3D9F - chains A and C of the 4 polymer chains in the assembly; structure by X-ray diffraction, 2.20 A resolution.

[Chain A (and C)]
Protein: Nitroalkane oxidase
Organism: Fusarium oxysporum
Notes: EC 1.7.3.1; chain C of this document is another copy of the same molecule, construct and numbering; everything in this record applies to it too
Reference sequence: Q8X1D8 (Q8X1D8_FUSOX); residue numbers follow UniProt; this construct covers 2-439
Sequence (438 residues; row label = number of the first residue in the row):
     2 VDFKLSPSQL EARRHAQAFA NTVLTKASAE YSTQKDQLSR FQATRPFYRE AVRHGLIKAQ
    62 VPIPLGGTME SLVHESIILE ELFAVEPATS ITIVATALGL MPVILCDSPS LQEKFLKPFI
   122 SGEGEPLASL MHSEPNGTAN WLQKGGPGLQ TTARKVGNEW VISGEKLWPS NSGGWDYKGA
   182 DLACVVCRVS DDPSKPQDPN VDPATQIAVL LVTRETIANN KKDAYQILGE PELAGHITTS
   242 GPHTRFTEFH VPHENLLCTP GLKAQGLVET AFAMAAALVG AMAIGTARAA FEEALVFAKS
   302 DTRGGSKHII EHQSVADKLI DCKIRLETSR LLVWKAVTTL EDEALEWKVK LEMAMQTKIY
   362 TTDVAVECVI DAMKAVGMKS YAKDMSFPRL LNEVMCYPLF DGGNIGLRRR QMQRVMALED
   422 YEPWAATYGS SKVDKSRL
Not modelled in the structure: 433-439 (chain C: 432-439)
Construct notes: engineered mutation Ala-276 (Ser in Q8X1D8)
Curated features (UniProtKB/Swiss-Prot):
  - active site: Asp-402 (Proton acceptor)
  - binding site (FAD): Leu-131 to Ser-134, Thr-139 to Asn-141, Trp-169 to Ser-171, Arg-304, His-313, Gln-314, Lys-375 to Met-379, Leu-400 to Gly-404
  - mutagenesis: Asp-402 (D402E: Decreases enzyme activity about twentyfold; D402N: Almost abolishes enzyme activity towards neutral nitroethane, but retains activity towards anionic nitroethane), Arg-409 (R409K: Reduces catalytic activity)

[How chain A and chain C interact]
Pairs across the interface - 120 pairs, chain A then chain C:
  Val-2(A) / Asp-3(C)
  Val-2(A) / Lys-5(C)
  Val-2(A) / Leu-6(C)  hydrophobic
  Asp-3(A) / Val-2(C)
  Asp-3(A) / Asp-3(C)  hydrogen bond (backbone-backbone)
  Phe-4(A) / Val-2(C)
  Phe-4(A) / Phe-4(C)  hydrophobic
  Phe-4(A) / Trp-335(C)
  Phe-4(A) / Lys-336(C)
  Phe-4(A) / Thr-339(C)
  Lys-5(A) / Val-2(C)
  Leu-6(A) / Val-2(C)  hydrophobic
  Leu-6(A) / Thr-428(C)
  Leu-6(A) / Tyr-429(C)  hydrophobic
  Leu-11(A) / Tyr-429(C)
  Arg-14(A) / Tyr-429(C)
  Glu-81(A) / Tyr-429(C)  hydrogen bond
  Arg-289(A) / Trp-425(C)
  Phe-292(A) / Trp-425(C)  hydrophobic
  Glu-293(A) / Trp-425(C)  hydrogen bond
  Leu-296(A) / Tyr-422(C)  hydrophobic
  Lys-300(A) / Met-417(C)  hydrogen bond (side chain-backbone)
  Lys-300(A) / Ala-418(C)  hydrogen bond (side chain-backbone)
  Lys-300(A) / Leu-419(C)  hydrogen bond (side chain-backbone)
  Ile-311(A) / Gln-414(C)  hydrogen bond (backbone-side chain)
  Ile-311(A) / Met-417(C)
  Ile-311(A) / Ala-418(C)  hydrophobic
  Glu-312(A) / Gln-414(C)  hydrogen bond (backbone-side chain)
  Glu-312(A) / Ala-418(C)
  His-313(A) / Gln-414(C)
  Gln-314(A) / Arg-411(C)
  Gln-314(A) / Gln-414(C)
  Ala-317(A) / Gln-414(C)
  Asp-318(A) / Arg-410(C)  salt bridge
  Asp-318(A) / Arg-411(C)  salt bridge
  Leu-320(A) / Met-417(C)  hydrophobic
  Ile-321(A) / Arg-410(C)
  Ile-321(A) / Met-413(C)  hydrophobic
  Ile-321(A) / Met-417(C)  hydrophobic
  Asp-322(A) / Arg-410(C)  salt bridge
  Lys-324(A) / Glu-353(C)  salt bridge
  Lys-324(A) / Gln-357(C)  hydrogen bond (backbone-side chain)
  Lys-324(A) / Met-413(C)
  Lys-324(A) / Tyr-422(C)  hydrogen bond
  Lys-324(A) / Pro-424(C)  hydrogen bond (side chain-backbone)
  Lys-324(A) / Trp-425(C)
  Ile-325(A) / Gln-357(C)
  Ile-325(A) / Ile-360(C)  hydrophobic
  Ile-325(A) / Tyr-361(C)  hydrophobic
  Leu-327(A) / Trp-425(C)  hydrophobic
  Glu-328(A) / Leu-333(C)
  Glu-328(A) / Met-354(C)
  Glu-328(A) / Gln-357(C)
  Glu-328(A) / Trp-425(C)
  Glu-328(A) / Thr-428(C)
  Thr-329(A) / Leu-333(C)
  Arg-331(A) / Trp-425(C)
  Arg-331(A) / Thr-428(C)
  Arg-331(A) / Tyr-429(C)
  Leu-332(A) / Leu-332(C)
  Leu-332(A) / Leu-333(C)  hydrophobic
  Leu-332(A) / Lys-336(C)
  Leu-333(A) / Glu-328(C)
  Leu-333(A) / Thr-329(C)
  Leu-333(A) / Leu-332(C)  hydrophobic
  Trp-335(A) / Phe-4(C)
  Trp-335(A) / Thr-428(C)
  Trp-335(A) / Tyr-429(C)
  Lys-336(A) / Phe-4(C)
  Lys-336(A) / Leu-332(C)
  Thr-339(A) / Phe-4(C)
  Asp-343(A) / Lys-5(C)
  Glu-353(A) / Lys-324(C)  salt bridge
  Met-354(A) / Glu-328(C)
  Gln-357(A) / Lys-324(C)
  Gln-357(A) / Ile-325(C)
  Gln-357(A) / Glu-328(C)
  Tyr-361(A) / Ile-325(C)  hydrophobic
  Tyr-361(A) / Thr-329(C)
  Tyr-361(A) / Tyr-361(C)
  Arg-410(A) / Asp-318(C)  salt bridge
  Arg-410(A) / Ile-321(C)
  Arg-410(A) / Asp-322(C)  salt bridge
  Arg-411(A) / Gln-314(C)
  Arg-411(A) / Asp-318(C)  salt bridge
  Met-413(A) / Ile-321(C)  hydrophobic
  Met-413(A) / Lys-324(C)
  Gln-414(A) / Ile-311(C)  hydrogen bond (side chain-backbone)
  Gln-414(A) / Glu-312(C)  hydrogen bond (side chain-backbone)
  Gln-414(A) / His-313(C)
  Gln-414(A) / Gln-314(C)
  Gln-414(A) / Ala-317(C)
  Met-417(A) / Lys-300(C)  hydrogen bond (backbone-side chain)
  Met-417(A) / Ile-311(C)
  Met-417(A) / Leu-320(C)  hydrophobic
  Met-417(A) / Ile-321(C)  hydrophobic
  Ala-418(A) / Lys-300(C)
  Ala-418(A) / Glu-312(C)
  Leu-419(A) / Lys-300(C)  hydrogen bond (backbone-side chain)
  Tyr-422(A) / Leu-296(C)  hydrophobic
  Tyr-422(A) / Lys-300(C)
  Tyr-422(A) / Lys-324(C)  hydrogen bond
  Pro-424(A) / Lys-324(C)  hydrogen bond (backbone-side chain)
  Trp-425(A) / Arg-289(C)
  Trp-425(A) / Phe-292(C)  hydrophobic
  Trp-425(A) / Glu-293(C)  hydrogen bond
  Trp-425(A) / Lys-324(C)
  Trp-425(A) / Leu-327(C)  hydrophobic
  Trp-425(A) / Glu-328(C)
  Trp-425(A) / Arg-331(C)
  Thr-428(A) / Leu-6(C)
  Thr-428(A) / Glu-328(C)
  Thr-428(A) / Arg-331(C)
  Thr-428(A) / Trp-335(C)
  Tyr-429(A) / Leu-6(C)  hydrophobic
  Tyr-429(A) / Leu-11(C)
  Tyr-429(A) / Arg-14(C)
  Tyr-429(A) / Glu-81(C)  hydrogen bond
  Tyr-429(A) / Arg-331(C)
  Tyr-429(A) / Trp-335(C)
Interface residues without a listed pair, chain A (56 interface residues in all): Gln-10, Val-74, Ile-78, Glu-82, Ile-360, Glu-420
Interface residues without a listed pair, chain C (55 interface residues in all): Gln-10, Val-74, Ile-78, Glu-82, Glu-420

[Summary]
56 residues of chain A and 55 residues of chain C are in contact, with 19 hydrogen bonds and 8 salt bridges.
Polar contacts include Asp-318(A)/Arg-410(C), Asp-318(A)/Arg-411(C) and Asp-322(A)/Arg-410(C). UniProt lists
active-site residue Asp-402(A), 23 FAD-binding residues and 2 mutagenesis sites on chain A.
Both chains are Nitroalkane oxidase (Fusarium oxysporum). Entry 3D9F (Nitroalkane oxidase: active site mutant
S276A crystallized with 1-nitrohexane) was determined by X-ray diffraction together with 3D9D, 3D9E and 3D9G
from the same study.
